PDB entry 4XFM | X-ray diffraction, 1.55 A resolution | chain A

Chain A:
Protein: Uncharacterized protein
From: Pectobacterium atrosepticum
Reference sequence: Q6D0N7 (Q6D0N7_PECAS); the construct has insertions or renumbered stretches relative to UniProt, so the offset changes along the chain: 1-313 = UniProt 1-313; 333-354 = UniProt 334-355; 356-442 = UniProt 356-442
Chain sequence (464 residues; row label = number of the first residue in the row; note: 20 numbers in that range are skipped by the numbering (no residue carries them; nothing is unmodelled there); a row labelled like 313A-313T holds insertion residues (313A, then the next letters in order); numbers below 1 keep their minus sign (Met-21 is residue -21)):
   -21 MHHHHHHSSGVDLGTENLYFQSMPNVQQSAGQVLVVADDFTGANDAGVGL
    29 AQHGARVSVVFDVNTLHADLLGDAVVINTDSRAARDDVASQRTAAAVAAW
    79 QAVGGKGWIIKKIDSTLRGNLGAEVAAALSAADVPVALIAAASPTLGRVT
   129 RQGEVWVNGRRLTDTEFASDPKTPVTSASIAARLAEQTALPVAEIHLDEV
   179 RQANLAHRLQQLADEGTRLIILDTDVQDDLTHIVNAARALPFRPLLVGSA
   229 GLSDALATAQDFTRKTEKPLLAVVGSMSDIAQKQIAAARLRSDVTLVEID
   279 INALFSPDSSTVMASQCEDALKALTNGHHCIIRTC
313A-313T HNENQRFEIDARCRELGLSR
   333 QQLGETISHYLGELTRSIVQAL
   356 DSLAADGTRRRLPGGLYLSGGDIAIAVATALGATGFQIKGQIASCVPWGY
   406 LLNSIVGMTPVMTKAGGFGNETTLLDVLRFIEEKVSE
Not modelled in the structure: -21 to 8, 313A-313T, 356-366, 440-442
Sequence notes: initiating methionine (-21); expression tag (-20 to 0)
Residues lining bound ligands: threonate ion (THE): Asp17, Thr19, Gly20, Asp23, Arg60, Lys90, Ile91, Asp92, Ser93, Arg96, Arg126, Ser227
Reported in the primary citation:
  - binding site for threonate ion: Asp17, Arg60, Asp92
  - contacts within the chain: Asp16-Arg60
  - catalytic residues: Asp17 (proposed by the authors, not directly observed)
  - specificity-determining residues: Asp92 (by similarity / conservation)

Summary:
Chain A binds threonate ion. The paper reports the catalytic residue Asp17; a binding site for threonate ion
at Asp17, Arg60 and Asp92.
Chain A is Uncharacterized protein (Pectobacterium atrosepticum); the structure, Crystal structure of a domain
of unknown function (DUF1537) from Pectobacterium atrosepticum (ECA3761), Target EFI-511609, with ..., was
determined by X-ray diffraction (same publication as 4XG0, 4XGJ and 4XFR).
